PDB entry 7S6S | X-ray diffraction, 1.98 A resolution | chains B and E of the 8 polymer chains in the assembly

[Chain B]
Name: Methane monooxygenase beta chain
Organism: Methylosinus trichosporium OB3b
UniProtKB: A0A2D2D5X7 (A0A2D2D5X7_METTR); residues 4-395 here = UniProt positions 4-395
Amino-acid sequence (392 residues; numbered 4 to 395; the number before each row is that of its first residue):
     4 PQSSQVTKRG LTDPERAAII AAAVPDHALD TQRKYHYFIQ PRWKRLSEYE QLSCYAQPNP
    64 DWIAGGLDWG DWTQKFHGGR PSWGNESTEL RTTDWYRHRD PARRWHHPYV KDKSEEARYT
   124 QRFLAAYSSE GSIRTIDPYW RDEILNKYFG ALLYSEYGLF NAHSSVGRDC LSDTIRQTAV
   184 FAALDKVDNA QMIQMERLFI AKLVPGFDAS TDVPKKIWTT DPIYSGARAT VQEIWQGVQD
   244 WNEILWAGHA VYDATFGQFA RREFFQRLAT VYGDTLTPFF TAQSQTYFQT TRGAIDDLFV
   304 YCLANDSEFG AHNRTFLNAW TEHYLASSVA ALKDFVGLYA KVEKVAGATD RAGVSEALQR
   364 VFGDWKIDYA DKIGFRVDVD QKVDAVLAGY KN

[Chain E]
Name: Methane monooxygenase component A alpha chain
Organism: Methylosinus trichosporium OB3b
UniProtKB: A0A2D2D5X0 (A0A2D2D5X0_METTR); residue numbers follow UniProt; this construct covers 12-526
Amino-acid sequence (515 residues; numbered 12 to 526; the number before each row is that of its first residue):
    12 DALKVNRAPV GVEPQEVHKW LQSFNWDFKE NRTKYPTKYH MANETKEQFK VIAKEYARME
    72 AAKDERQFGT LLDGLTRLGA GNKVHPRWGE TMKVISNFLE VGEYNAIAAS AMLWDSATAA
   132 EQKNGYLAQV LDEIRHTHQC AFINHYYSKH YHDPAGHNDA RRTRAIGPLW KGMKRVFADG
   192 FISGDAVECS VNLQLVGEAC FTNPLIVAVT EWASANGDEI TPTVFLSVET DELRHMANGY
   252 QTVVSIANDP ASAKFLNTDL NNAFWTQQKY FTPVLGYLFE YGSKFKVEPW VKTWNRWVYE
   312 DWGGIWIGRL GKYGVESPAS LRDAKRDAYW AHHDLALAAY AMWPLGFARL ALPDEEDQAW
   372 FEANYPGWAD HYGKIFNEWK KLGYEDPKSG FIPYQWLLAN GHDVYIDRVS QVPFIPSLAK
   432 GTGSLRVHEF NGKKHSLTDD WGERQWLIEP ERYECHNVFE QYEGRELSEV IAEGHGVRSD
   492 GKTLIAQPHT RGDNLWTLED IKRAGCVFPD PLAKF
Metal / ion sites: Fe ion site 1: Glu114, Glu144, His147 (together with benzoic acid); Fe ion site 2: Glu144, Glu209, Glu243, His246 (together with benzoic acid)
Small-molecule neighbours: benzoic acid (BEZ): Leu110, Glu114, Ala117, Glu144, His147, Phe188, Phe192, Leu204, Gly208, Glu209, Thr213, Leu216, Glu243, His246

[Interface between chain B and chain E]
Residue-residue contacts - 10 pairs, chain B then chain E:
  Arg12(B) - Arg88(E)  hydrogen bond (side chain-backbone)
  Arg12(B) - Leu89(E)
  Leu14(B) - Leu89(E)  hydrophobic
  Glu359(B) - Ala13(E)
  Glu359(B) - Leu14(E)
  Gln362(B) - Leu14(E)
  Arg363(B) - Ala13(E)  hydrogen bond (side chain-backbone)
  Asp367(B) - Arg18(E)  salt bridge
  Ile370(B) - Arg18(E)
  Asp371(B) - Arg18(E)  salt bridge
Interface residues without a listed pair, chain B (9 interface residues in all): Thr15
Interface residues without a listed pair, chain E (6 interface residues in all): Lys94

[Summary]
Chain B and chain E form an interface of 9 and 6 residues respectively, with 2 hydrogen bonds and 2 salt
bridges. Among the polar pairs are Asp367(B)-Arg18(E), Asp371(B)-Arg18(E) and Arg12(B)-Arg88(E). Ligands of
chain E: benzoic acid.
Here chain B is Methane monooxygenase beta chain and chain E is Methane monooxygenase component A alpha chain,
both from Methylosinus trichosporium OB3b. Entry 7S6S (Complex structure of Methane monooxygenase hydroxylase
and regulatory subunit DBL1) was determined by X-ray diffraction, deposited together with 7S6Q, 7S6R, 7S6T and
7S7H.
